Entry 8FN4 (electron microscopy, 3.70 A resolution); this record covers chains 4 and 6 of the 6 polymer chains in the assembly.

== Chain 4 ==
Protein: RNA-editing substrate-binding complex protein 4 (RESC4)
From: Trypanosoma brucei
Reference sequence: Q384R6 (Q384R6_TRYB2); residues 1-1087 here = UniProt positions 1-1087
Chain sequence (1087 residues; each row starts with the number of its first residue):
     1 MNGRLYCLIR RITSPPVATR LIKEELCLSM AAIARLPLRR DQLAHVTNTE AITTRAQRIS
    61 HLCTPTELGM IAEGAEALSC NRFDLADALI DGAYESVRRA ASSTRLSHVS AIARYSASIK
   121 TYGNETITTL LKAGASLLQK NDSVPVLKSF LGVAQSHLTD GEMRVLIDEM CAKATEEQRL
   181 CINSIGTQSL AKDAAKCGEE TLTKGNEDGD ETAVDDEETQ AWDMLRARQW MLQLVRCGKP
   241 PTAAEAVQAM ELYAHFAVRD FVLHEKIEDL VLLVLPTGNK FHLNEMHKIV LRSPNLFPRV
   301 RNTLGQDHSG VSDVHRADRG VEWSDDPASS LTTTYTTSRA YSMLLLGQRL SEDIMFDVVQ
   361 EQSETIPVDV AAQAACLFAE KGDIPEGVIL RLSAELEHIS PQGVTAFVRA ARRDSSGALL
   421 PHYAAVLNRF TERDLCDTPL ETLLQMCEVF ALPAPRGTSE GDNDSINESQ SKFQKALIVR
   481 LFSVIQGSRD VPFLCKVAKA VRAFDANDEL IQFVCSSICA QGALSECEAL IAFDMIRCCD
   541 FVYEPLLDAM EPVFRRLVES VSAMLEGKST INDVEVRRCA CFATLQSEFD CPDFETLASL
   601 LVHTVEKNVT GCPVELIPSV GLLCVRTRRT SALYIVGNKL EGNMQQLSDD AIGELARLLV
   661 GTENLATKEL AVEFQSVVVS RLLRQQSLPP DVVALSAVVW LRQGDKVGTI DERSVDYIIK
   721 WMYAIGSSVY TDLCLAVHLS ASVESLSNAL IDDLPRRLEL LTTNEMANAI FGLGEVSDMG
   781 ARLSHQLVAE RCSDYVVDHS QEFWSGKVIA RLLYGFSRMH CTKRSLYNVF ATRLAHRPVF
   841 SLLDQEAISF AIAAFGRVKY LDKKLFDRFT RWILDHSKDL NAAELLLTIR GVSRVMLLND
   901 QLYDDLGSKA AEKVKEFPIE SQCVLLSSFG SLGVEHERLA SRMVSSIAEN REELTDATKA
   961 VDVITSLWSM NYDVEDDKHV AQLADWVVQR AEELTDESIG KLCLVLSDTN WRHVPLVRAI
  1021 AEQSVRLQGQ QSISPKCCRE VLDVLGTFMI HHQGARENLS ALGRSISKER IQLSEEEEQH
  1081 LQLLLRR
Disordered / not traced: 1-335, 457-465, 1086-1087

== Chain 6 ==
Protein: RNA-editing substrate-binding complex protein 6 (RESC6)
From: Trypanosoma brucei
Reference sequence: Q57ZX7 (Q57ZX7_TRYB2); residues 1-516 here = UniProt positions 1-516
Chain sequence (516 residues; row label = number of the first residue in the row):
     1 MRSALRRCIL RHQGCLRMKQ SLSAFPTVVT GMTRHQGNSL IGTTHGAELS LAGDPQSVSH
    61 LSARNIATEA LQMKKLHQER GGNPMLAQQA RRVLFATSIA GQNLDARSVA LLLNTAVYFG
   121 MESDAKLVRE CIDYCLKNDK LITVDVLPIV VTACATLKSR DAREVIEMQA QKAARNAKFL
   181 DAKDVTNIIS AFSKTGINHE KLFAFLSRRV QTLARVGEFE AAHLVILANA FSRLRYRDKF
   241 LFGAIARRAM SLRERVTVNE LVPLIVAFSK IGLKDPKLSK RFATKAMEYV DQMNAEQVAS
   301 MFMAFAYFGI RYDQLFGVLT NRAVELIDEF NAQYISTTLN AFQRIGINNP ELFDNLAERA
   361 LAVVQDHDAR DISKTVTALA HFGLKDEELF KRLASHAASI ADQFDAMGLV NTAHAFARTN
   421 FLQQDMAVAL SERSVYVCRL LDAGETRRLL WALAKFQVRD PKILTPVFNR CLALHYDFFA
   481 DPTGSEEIEE IFDFYGPNFC PPLYQLYISR GSTPQA
Disordered / not traced: 1-57, 510-516

== Chain 4 / chain 6 interface ==
Pairs across the interface - 28 pairs, chain 4 then chain 6:
  Arg824(4) with Arg92(6)
  Lys863(4) with Ser59(6), hydrogen bond (side chain-backbone); Leu61(6)
  Asp867(4) with Val58(6); Ser59(6), hydrogen bond
  Met896(4) with His60(6); Leu61(6); Ser62(6), hydrogen bond (backbone-backbone); Asn65(6); Ile66(6), hydrophobic
  Leu897(4) with Ser59(6); His60(6); Leu61(6), hydrophobic
  Leu898(4) with His60(6), hydrogen bond (backbone-backbone); Ser62(6)
  Asn899(4) with Val58(6), hydrogen bond (side chain-backbone); Ser59(6)
  Ser931(4) with Asn65(6)
  Leu932(4) with Asn65(6)
  Arg1070(4) with Glu220(6)
  Ile1071(4) with Glu220(6)
  Gln1072(4) with Glu220(6); Leu252(6); Arg255(6)
  Leu1073(4) with Arg255(6), hydrogen bond (backbone-side chain)
  Ser1074(4) with Ser251(6); Arg253(6)
  Glu1075(4) with Glu254(6)
Also at the interface, not in a pair above, chain 4 (17 interface residues in all): Lys859, Leu861
Also at the interface, not in a pair above, chain 6 (18 interface residues in all): Arg64, Glu69, Gln102, Arg248

== Summary ==
Chain 4 and chain 6 form an interface of 17 and 18 residues respectively; the contacts include 6 hydrogen
bonds. Among the polar pairs are Lys863(4)-Ser59(6), Asp867(4)-Ser59(6) and Asn899(4)-Val58(6).
Chain 4 is RNA-editing substrate-binding complex protein 4 (RESC4) and chain 6 is RNA-editing
substrate-binding complex protein 6 (RESC6), both from Trypanosoma brucei; the structure, Cryo-EM structure of
RNase-treated RESC-A in trypanosomal RNA editing, was determined by electron microscopy (same publication as
8FN6, 8FNC, 8FNF, 8FNI and 8FNK).
